PDB entry 5A4I | X-ray diffraction, 1.23 A resolution | chains L and T of the 4 polymer chains in the assembly

[Chain L]
Name: Hydrogenase-1 large chain
Source organism: Escherichia coli STR. K-12 SUBSTR. MC4100
Notes: EC 1.12.99.6; fragment: catalytic domain
UniProtKB: P0ACD8 (MBHL_ECOLI); numbering as in UniProt (aligned over 1-582)
Sequence (582 residues; numbered 1 to 582; the number before each row is that of its first residue):
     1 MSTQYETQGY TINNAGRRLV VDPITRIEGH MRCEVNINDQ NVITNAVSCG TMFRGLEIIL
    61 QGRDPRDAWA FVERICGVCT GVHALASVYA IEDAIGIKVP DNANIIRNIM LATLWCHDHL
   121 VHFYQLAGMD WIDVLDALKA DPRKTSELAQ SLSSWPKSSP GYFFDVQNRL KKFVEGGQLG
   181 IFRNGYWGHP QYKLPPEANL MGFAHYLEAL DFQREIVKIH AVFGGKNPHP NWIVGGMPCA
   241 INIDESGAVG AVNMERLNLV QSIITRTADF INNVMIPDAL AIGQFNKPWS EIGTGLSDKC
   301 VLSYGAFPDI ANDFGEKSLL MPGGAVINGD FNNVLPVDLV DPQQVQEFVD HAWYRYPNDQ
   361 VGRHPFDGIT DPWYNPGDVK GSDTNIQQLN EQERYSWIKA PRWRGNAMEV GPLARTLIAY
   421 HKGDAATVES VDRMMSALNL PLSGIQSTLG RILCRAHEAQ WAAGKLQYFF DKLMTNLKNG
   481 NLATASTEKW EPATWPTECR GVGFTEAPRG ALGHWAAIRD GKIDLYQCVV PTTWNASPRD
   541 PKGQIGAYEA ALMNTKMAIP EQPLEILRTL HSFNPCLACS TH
Disordered / not traced: 1
Construct notes: conflict Asn574 (Asp in P0ACD8)
Modified / non-standard residues: Cys79 (S-hydroxycysteine; CSO)
Ion coordination: Mg2+: Glu57, Cys528, His582; Ni2+: Cys76, Cys79, Cys576, Cys579; carbonmonoxide-(dicyano) iron Fe: Cys79, Cys579 (together with Ni2+)
Small-molecule neighbours: carbonmonoxide-(dicyano) iron (FCO): Cys79, Val82, His83, Ala507, Pro508, Arg509, Leu512, Val530, Pro531, Thr532, Cys576, Cys579

[Chain T]
Name: Hydrogenase-1 small chain
Source organism: Escherichia coli STR. K-12 SUBSTR. MC4100
Notes: EC 1.12.99.6
UniProtKB: P69739 (MBHS_ECOLI); residues 1-327 here correspond to UniProt positions 46-372 (UniProt number = residue number + 45)
Sequence (335 residues; numbered 1 to 335; the number before each row is that of its first residue):
     1 LENKPRIPVV WIHGLECTCC TESFIRSAHP LAKDVILSLI SLDYDDTLMA AAGTQAEEVF
    61 EDIITQYNGK YILAVEGNPP LGEQGMFCIS SGRPFIEKLK RAAAGASAII AWGTCASWGC
   121 VQAARPNPTQ ATPIDKVITD KPIIKVPGCP PIPDVMSAII TYMVTFDRLP DVDRMGRPLM
   181 FYGQRIHDKC YRRAHFDAGE FVQSWDDDAA RKGYCLYKMG CKGPTTYNAC SSTRWNDGVS
   241 FPIQSGHGCL GCAENGFWDR GSFYSRVVDI PQMGTHSTAD TVGLTALGVV AAAVGVHAVA
   301 SAVDQRRRHN QQPTETEHQP GNEDKQARSH HHHHH
Disordered / not traced: 1-3, 268-335
Construct notes: expression tag (328-335)
Ion coordination: fe4-s3 cluster Fe: Cys17, Cys19, Cys20, Glu76, Cys115, Cys120, Cys149; 4Fe-4S cluster Fe: His187, Cys190, Cys215, Cys221; 3Fe-4S cluster Fe: Cys230, Cys249, Cys252
Small-molecule neighbours:
  - 3Fe-4S cluster (F3S): Ile186, Thr226, Asn228, Cys230, Trp235, Phe241, Pro242, Cys249, Leu250, Gly251, Cys252, Ala253
  - fe4-s3 cluster (SF3): Glu16, Cys17, Thr18, Cys19, Cys20, Thr21, Glu76, Gly113, Thr114, Cys115, Cys120, Gly148, Cys149, Pro150
  - 4Fe-4S cluster (SF4): Ile186, His187, Cys190, Arg192, Arg193, Phe196, Cys215, Leu216, Tyr217, Cys221, Gly223, Pro224, Ile243

[How chain L and chain T interact]
Contacting residue pairs - 33 pairs, chain L then chain T:
  Ile243(L) - Tyr162(T)  hydrophobic
  Ile243(L) - Met180(T)
  Asp244(L) - Tyr162(T)  hydrogen bond
  Asp244(L) - Pro170(T)
  Asp244(L) - Asp171(T)  hydrogen bond (side chain-backbone)
  Asp244(L) - Met180(T)
  Glu245(L) - Leu179(T)
  Glu245(L) - Met180(T)
  Ser246(L) - Leu179(T)
  Ser246(L) - Gly183(T)  hydrogen bond (side chain-backbone)
  Gly247(L) - Gln184(T)
  Ala248(L) - Met180(T)
  Val249(L) - Met180(T)
  Val249(L) - Gln184(T)
  Val249(L) - Ala229(T)  hydrophobic
  Val249(L) - Ser232(T)
  Met254(L) - Ala158(T)
  Met254(L) - Thr161(T)  hydrogen bond
  Met254(L) - Tyr162(T)
  Met254(L) - Thr165(T)
  Met254(L) - Phe166(T)  hydrophobic
  Glu255(L) - His29(T)  salt bridge
  Glu255(L) - Asp154(T)
  Glu255(L) - Ala158(T)
  Asn258(L) - His29(T)
  Asn258(L) - Pro30(T)
  Asn258(L) - Ala158(T)
  Asn258(L) - Thr161(T)  hydrogen bond
  Leu259(L) - His29(T)
  Ser262(L) - His29(T)
  Leu477(L) - Phe166(T)
  Lys478(L) - Thr165(T)
  Lys478(L) - Phe166(T)
Also at the interface, not in a pair above, chain L (17 interface residues in all): Gly250, Asn253, Met474
Also at the interface, not in a pair above, chain T (22 interface residues in all): Ala28, Ser157, Arg168, Phe181, Lys189, Thr233

[Summary]
The interface between chain L and chain T involves 17 residues on one side and 22 on the other, with 5
hydrogen bonds and 1 salt bridge. Polar pairs include Glu255(L)-His29(T), Asp244(L)-Tyr162(T) and
Asp244(L)-Asp171(T). Ligands of chain L: carbonmonoxide-(dicyano) iron.
Here chain L is Hydrogenase-1 large chain and chain T is Hydrogenase-1 small chain, both from Escherichia coli
STR. K-12 SUBSTR. MC4100. Entry 5A4I (The mechanism of Hydrogen activation by NiFE-hydrogenases) was
determined by X-ray diffraction, deposited together with 5A4F, 5A4M, 5ADU and 4UE3.
